4MIG - chains C and D of the 4 polymer chains in the assembly; structure by X-ray diffraction, 1.80 A resolution.

[Chain C (and D)]
Protein: Pyranose 2-oxidase
From: Phanerochaete chrysosporium
Notes: EC 1.1.3.10; fragment: pyranose 2-oxidase; chain D of this document is another copy of the same molecule, construct and numbering; everything in this record applies to it too
Reference sequence: Q6QWR1 (P2OX_PHACH); numbering as in UniProt (aligned over 1-621)
Amino-acid sequence (648 residues; numbered -13 to 634; the number before each row is that of its first residue; numbers below 1 keep their minus sign (Met-13 is residue -13)):
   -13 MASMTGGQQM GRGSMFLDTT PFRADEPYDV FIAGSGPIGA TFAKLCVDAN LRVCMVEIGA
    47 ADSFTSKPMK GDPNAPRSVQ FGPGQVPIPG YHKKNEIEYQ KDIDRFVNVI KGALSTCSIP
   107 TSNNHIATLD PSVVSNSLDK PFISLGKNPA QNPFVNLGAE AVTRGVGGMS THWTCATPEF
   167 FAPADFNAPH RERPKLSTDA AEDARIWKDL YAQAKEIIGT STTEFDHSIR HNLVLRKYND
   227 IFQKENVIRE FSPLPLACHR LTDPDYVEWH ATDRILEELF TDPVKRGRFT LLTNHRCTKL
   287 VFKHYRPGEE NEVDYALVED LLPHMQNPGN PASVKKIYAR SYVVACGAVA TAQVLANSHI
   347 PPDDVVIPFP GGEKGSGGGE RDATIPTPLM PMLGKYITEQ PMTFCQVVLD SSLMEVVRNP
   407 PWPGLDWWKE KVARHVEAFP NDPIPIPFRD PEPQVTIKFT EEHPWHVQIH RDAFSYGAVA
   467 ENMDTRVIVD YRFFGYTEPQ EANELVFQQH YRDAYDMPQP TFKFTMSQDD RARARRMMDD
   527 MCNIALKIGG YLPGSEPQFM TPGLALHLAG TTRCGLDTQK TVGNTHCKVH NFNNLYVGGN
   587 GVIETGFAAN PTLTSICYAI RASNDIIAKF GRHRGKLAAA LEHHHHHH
Not modelled in the structure: -13 to 12, 310-318, 349-365, 618-634 (chain D: -13 to 12, 57-65, 310-318, 349-365, 618-634)
Construct notes: initiating methionine (-13); expression tag (-12 to 0, 622-634)
Covalent attachments: dihydroflavine-adenine dinucleotide (FDA) linked to His158
Ligand contacts:
  - dihydroflavine-adenine dinucleotide (FDA): Gly20, Ser21, Gly22, Pro23, Ile24, Gly25, Val42, Glu43, Ile44, Gly45, Ile96, Leu100, Thr149, Arg150, Gly151, Gly153, Gly154, Met155, Ser156, Trp159, Thr160, Cys161, Ala162, His281, Arg282, Cys283, Ala331, Cys332, Gly333, Ala336, Val340, Phe460, Met503, Leu552, His553, Gly585, Asn586, Asn596, Pro597, Thr598
  - 3-deoxy-3-fluoro-beta-D-glucopyranose (G3F): Thr160, Ala162, Gln454, His456, Asp458, Phe460, Tyr462, Arg478, Phe480, Leu550, Ala551, His553, Asn596

[Interface between chain C and chain D]
Contacting residue pairs (118; chain C residue first):
  Ala46(C) with Glu82(D)
  Asp48(C) with Asp48(D); Glu82(D)
  Phe50(C) with Phe50(D), hydrophobic; Phe67(D), hydrophobic
  Val65(C) with Leu277(D); Leu278(D), hydrophobic
  Gln66(C) with Leu308(D)
  Phe67(C) with Ala47(D), hydrophobic; Phe50(D), hydrophobic; Arg272(D), hydrogen bond (backbone-side chain)
  Gly68(C) with Arg272(D)
  Pro69(C) with Arg272(D)
  Pro73(C) with Pro73(D), hydrophobic
  Glu82(C) with Ala46(D); Asp48(D)
  Ile83(C) with Leu307(D)
  Glu84(C) with Ser101(D); Arg150(D), salt bridge; Tyr501(D), hydrogen bond
  Tyr85(C) with Gly98(D), hydrogen bond (side chain-backbone)
  Lys87(C) with Ala500(D), hydrogen bond (side chain-backbone); Tyr501(D)
  Arg91(C) with Lys97(D); Gly98(D), hydrogen bond (side chain-backbone); Ala99(D); Leu100(D); Ser101(D)
  Asn94(C) with Asn94(D); Lys97(D); Gly98(D)
  Lys97(C) with Arg91(D); Asn94(D)
  Gly98(C) with Tyr85(D); Arg91(D), hydrogen bond (backbone-side chain); Asn94(D)
  Ala99(C) with Arg91(D)
  Leu100(C) with Arg91(D)
  Ser101(C) with Arg91(D)
  Asn110(C) with Asn468(D), hydrogen bond
  Ile112(C) with Asn468(D); Met469(D), hydrophobic
  Thr114(C) with Pro539(D)
  Leu115(C) with Met469(D), hydrophobic
  Asp116(C) with Gly536(D)
  Ser118(C) with Asp396(D); Ser397(D), hydrogen bond (backbone-side chain)
  Val119(C) with Val394(D); Leu395(D); Ser397(D), hydrogen bond (backbone-side chain); Gly536(D)
  Val120(C) with Val394(D); Leu395(D), hydrogen bond (backbone-backbone); Asp396(D); Ser397(D); Met400(D), hydrophobic; Met469(D)
  Lys126(C) with Asn427(D)
  Pro127(C) with Pro429(D)
  Phe128(C) with Pro429(D), hydrophobic; Ile430(D), hydrophobic; Asn468(D); Met469(D), hydrophobic; Asp470(D)
  Ile129(C) with Phe434(D); Asp470(D); Arg472(D), hydrogen bond (backbone-side chain)
  Leu131(C) with Phe434(D), hydrophobic; Arg435(D)
  Lys133(C) with Glu467(D)
  Leu247(C) with Pro309(D), hydrophobic
  Thr248(C) with Pro309(D)
  Asp249(C) with Pro309(D)
  Thr279(C) with Gln66(D)
  Asn280(C) with Gln66(D); Ile83(D)
  Leu307(C) with Ile83(D)
  Leu308(C) with Ile83(D), hydrophobic
  Pro309(C) with Leu247(D), hydrophobic; Thr248(D)
  Val394(C) with Val119(D); Val120(D)
  Leu395(C) with Val119(D); Val120(D), hydrogen bond (backbone-backbone)
  Asp396(C) with Ser118(D); Val119(D); Val120(D)
  Ser397(C) with Ser118(D), hydrogen bond (backbone-backbone); Val119(D); Val120(D)
  Met400(C) with Val120(D), hydrophobic
  Asn427(C) with Ile129(D)
  Asp428(C) with Ile129(D)
  Pro429(C) with Lys126(D); Pro127(D); Phe128(D), hydrophobic
  Ile430(C) with Phe128(D), hydrophobic
  Phe434(C) with Ile129(D)
  Arg435(C) with Leu131(D); Ala500(D)
  Glu467(C) with Lys133(D)
  Asn468(C) with Asn110(D), hydrogen bond; Ile112(D); Phe128(D)
  Met469(C) with Ile112(D), hydrophobic; Leu115(D), hydrophobic; Val120(D); Phe128(D), hydrophobic
  Asp470(C) with Phe128(D); Ile129(D)
  Arg472(C) with Ile129(D), hydrogen bond (side chain-backbone)
  Ala500(C) with Lys87(D), hydrogen bond (backbone-side chain)
  Tyr501(C) with Glu84(D); Lys87(D)
  Gly536(C) with Asp116(D); Val119(D)
  Pro539(C) with Thr114(D); Leu115(D)
Interface residues without a listed pair, chain C (69 interface residues in all): Ala47, Ser108, Arg150, Tyr252, Val473, Gly535
Interface residues without a listed pair, chain D (73 interface residues in all): Ser108, Ser130, Asp249, Tyr252, Phe266, Thr279, Asn280, Arg367, Pro426, Asp428, Val473, Gly535

[Summary]
The interface between chain C and chain D involves 69 residues on one side and 73 on the other, with 16
hydrogen bonds and 1 salt bridge. Polar contacts include Glu84(C)-Arg150(D), Phe67(C)-Arg272(D) and
Glu84(C)-Tyr501(D). Ligands of chain C: 3-deoxy-3-fluoro-beta-D-glucopyranose.
Chain C and chain D are both Pyranose 2-oxidase (Phanerochaete chrysosporium); the structure, Pyranose
2-oxidase from Phanerochaete chrysosporium, recombinant wild type, was determined by X-ray diffraction,
deposited together with 4MIF and 4MIH.
